PDB entry 9DUK | electron microscopy, 2.56 A resolution | chains I and A of the 21 polymer chains in the assembly

[Chain I]
Protein: Small ribosomal subunit protein uS9
Organism: Escherichia coli
UniProtKB: C3SRY2 (C3SRY2_ECOLX); residues 1-130 here = UniProt positions 1-130
Amino-acid sequence (130 residues; numbered 1 to 130; the number before each row is that of its first residue):
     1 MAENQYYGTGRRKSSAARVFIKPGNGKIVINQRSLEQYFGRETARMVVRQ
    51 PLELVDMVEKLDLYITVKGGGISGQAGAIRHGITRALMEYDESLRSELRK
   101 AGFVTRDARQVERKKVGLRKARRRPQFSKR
Not modelled in the structure: 1-3

[Chain A]
Molecule: 16S rRNA
Organism: Escherichia coli
Sequence (1533 nucleotides; row label = number of the first residue in the row):
     2 AAUUGAAGAGUUUGAUCAUGGCUCAGAUUGAACGCUGGCGGCAGGCCUAA
    52 CACAUGCAAGUCGAACGGUAACAGGAAGAAGCUUGCUUCUUUGCUGACGA
   102 GUGGCGGACGGGUGAGUAAUGUCUGGGAAACUGCCUGAUGGAGGGGGAUA
   152 ACUACUGGAAACGGUAGCUAAUACCGCAUAACGUCGCAAGACCAAAGAGG
   202 GGGACCUUCGGGCCUCUUGCCAUCGGAUGUGCCCAGAUGGGAUUAGCUAG
   252 UAGGUGGGGUAACGGCUCACCUAGGCGACGAUCCCUAGCUGGUCUGAGAG
   302 GAUGACCAGCCACACUGGAACUGAGACACGGUCCAGACUCCUACGGGAGG
   352 CAGCAGUGGGGAAUAUUGCACAAUGGGCGCAAGCCUGAUGCAGCCAUGCC
   402 GCGUGUAUGAAGAAGGCCUUCGGGUUGUAAAGUACUUUCAGCGGGGAGGA
   452 AGGGAGUAAAGUUAAUACCUUUGCUCAUUGACGUUACCCGCAGAAGAAGC
   502 ACCGGCUAACUCCGUGCCAGCAGCCXCGGUAAUACGGAGGGUGCAAGCGU
   552 UAAUCGGAAUUACUGGGCGUAAAGCGCACGCAGGCGGUUUGUUAAGUCAG
   602 AUGUGAAAUCCCCGGGCUCAACCUGGGAACUGCAUCUGAUACUGGCAAGC
   652 UUGAGUCUCGUAGAGGGGGGUAGAAUUCCAGGUGUAGCGGUGAAAUGCGU
   702 AGAGAUCUGGAGGAAUACCGGUGGCGAAGGCGGCCCCCUGGACGAAGACU
   752 GACGCUCAGGUGCGAAAGCGUGGGGAGCAAACAGGAUUAGAUACCCUGGU
   802 AGUCCACGCCGUAAACGAUGUCGACUUGGAGGUUGUGCCCUUGAGGCGUG
   852 GCUUCCGGAGCUAACGCGUUAAGUCGACCGCCUGGGGAGUACGGCCGCAA
   902 GGUUAAAACUCAAAUGAAUUGACGGGGGCCCGCACAAGCGGUGGAGCAUG
   952 UGGUUUAAUUCGAUGXAACGCGAAGAACCUUACCUGGUCUUGACAUCCAC
  1002 GGAAGUUUUCAGAGAUGAGAAUGUGCCUUCGGGAACCGUGAGACAGGUGC
  1052 UGCAUGGCUGUCGUCAGCUCGUGUUGUGAAAUGUUGGGUUAAGUCCCGCA
  1102 ACGAGCGCAACCCUUAUCCUUUGUUGCCAGCGGUCCGGCCGGGAACUCAA
  1152 AGGAGACUGCCAGUGAUAAACUGGAGGAAGGUGGGGAUGACGUCAAGUCA
  1202 UCAUGGCCCUUACGACCAGGGCUACACACGUGCUACAAUGGCGCAUACAA
  1252 AGAGAAGCGACCUCGCGAGAGCAAGCGGACCUCAUAAAGUGCGUCGUAGU
  1302 CCGGAUUGGAGUCUGCAACUCGACUCCAUGAAGUCGGAAUCGCUAGUAAU
  1352 CGUGGAUCAGAAUGCCACGGUGAAUACGUUCCCGGGCCUUGUACACACCG
  1402 CCCGUXACACCAUGGGAGUGGGUUGCAAAAGAAGUAGGUAGCUUAACCUU
  1452 CGGGAGGGCGCUUACCACUUUGUGAUUCAUGACUGGGGUGAAGUCGUAAC
  1502 AAGGUAACCGUAGGGGAACCUGCGGUUGGAUCA
Not modelled in the structure: 205-213, 841-845, 1207
Modified residues: PSU (pseudouridine-5'-monophosphate) at position 516, G7M (N7-methyl-guanosine-5'-monophosphate) at position 527, 5MC (5-methylcytidine-5'-monophosphate) at position 967, 4OC (4n,o2'-methylcytidine-5'-monophosphate) at position 1402, 5MC (5-methylcytidine-5'-monophosphate) at position 1407, UR3 (3-methyluridine-5'-monophoshate) at position 1498, MA6 (6N-dimethyladenosine-5'-monophoshate) at position 1518, MA6 (6N-dimethyladenosine-5'-monophoshate) at position 1519

[Chain I / chain A interface]
Contacting residue pairs - 115 pairs, chain I then chain A:
  Gln5(I) - A1130(A)  hydrogen bond to the sugar
  Gln5(I) - G1131(A)  phosphate contact
  Tyr7(I) - C1147(A)  hydrogen bond to the sugar
  Tyr7(I) - U1148(A)  sugar contact
  Thr9(I) - C1147(A)  hydrogen bond to the phosphate
  Thr9(I) - U1148(A)  hydrogen bond to the phosphate
  Arg11(I) - U1118(A)  salt bridge to the phosphate
  Arg11(I) - C1119(A)  salt bridge to the phosphate
  Arg11(I) - U1148(A)  salt bridge to the phosphate
  Arg11(I) - C1149(A)  salt bridge to the phosphate
  Arg12(I) - G1347(A)  hydrogen bond to the base
  Lys13(I) - G1347(A)  base contact
  Lys13(I) - G1371(A)  phosphate contact
  Lys13(I) - U1372(A)  salt bridge to the phosphate
  Lys13(I) - G1373(A)  hydrogen bond to the base
  Ser14(I) - A1250(A)  sugar contact
  Ser14(I) - G1370(A)  hydrogen bond to the phosphate
  Ser14(I) - G1371(A)  hydrogen bond to the phosphate
  Ala16(I) - U1148(A)  sugar contact
  Arg18(I) - A1130(A)  salt bridge to the phosphate
  Arg18(I) - C1147(A)  sugar contact
  Phe20(I) - A1130(A)  sugar contact
  Arg33(I) - A1248(A)  phosphate contact
  Arg41(I) - G1373(A)  salt bridge to the phosphate
  Tyr64(I) - A1130(A)  hydrogen bond to the phosphate
  Val67(I) - A1250(A)  phosphate contact
  Lys68(I) - A1250(A)  salt bridge to the phosphate
  Gly69(I) - A1250(A)  hydrogen bond to the phosphate
  Gly69(I) - A1251(A)  phosphate contact
  Gly70(I) - C1249(A)  hydrogen bond to the sugar
  Gly70(I) - A1250(A)  hydrogen bond to the sugar
  Gly70(I) - G1371(A)  phosphate contact
  Gly71(I) - C1249(A)  sugar contact
  Gly71(I) - G1371(A)  hydrogen bond to the phosphate
  Gly71(I) - U1372(A)  phosphate contact
  Ile72(I) - C1249(A)  sugar contact
  Ile72(I) - G1371(A)  phosphate contact
  Ile72(I) - U1372(A)  sugar contact
  Ser73(I) - U1372(A)  hydrogen bond to the phosphate
  Ser73(I) - G1373(A)  hydrogen bond to the phosphate
  Gly74(I) - U1372(A)  hydrogen bond to the phosphate
  Gln75(I) - C1249(A)  hydrogen bond to the phosphate
  Gln75(I) - A1250(A)  hydrogen bond to the phosphate
  Arg85(I) - U1118(A)  phosphate contact
  Arg85(I) - C1119(A)  salt bridge to the phosphate
  Arg95(I) - G1178(A)  phosphate contact
  Arg95(I) - A1179(A)  salt bridge to the phosphate
  Arg99(I) - G1178(A)  sugar contact
  Arg99(I) - A1179(A)  salt bridge to the phosphate
  Arg99(I) - A1180(A)  salt bridge to the phosphate
  Thr105(I) - A1179(A)  phosphate contact
  Thr105(I) - A1180(A)  hydrogen bond to the phosphate
  Arg106(I) - A1117(A)  salt bridge to the phosphate
  Arg106(I) - U1118(A)  salt bridge to the phosphate
  Arg106(I) - A1179(A)  sugar contact
  Ala108(I) - A1117(A)  sugar contact
  Arg109(I) - A1346(A)  phosphate contact
  Arg109(I) - G1347(A)  hydrogen bond to the base
  Gln110(I) - U1116(A)  hydrogen bond to the phosphate
  Gln110(I) - A1117(A)  phosphate contact
  Gln110(I) - G1347(A)  sugar contact
  Val111(I) - U1348(A)  phosphate contact
  Val111(I) - G1370(A)  sugar contact
  Val111(I) - G1371(A)  phosphate contact
  Glu112(I) - G1186(A)  sugar contact
  Glu112(I) - U1348(A)  hydrogen bond to the phosphate
  Arg113(I) - G1186(A)  sugar contact
  Arg113(I) - G1187(A)  sugar contact
  Arg113(I) - A1368(A)  salt bridge to the phosphate
  Arg113(I) - C1369(A)  phosphate contact
  Lys114(I) - C1367(A)  salt bridge to the phosphate
  Lys114(I) - A1368(A)  salt bridge to the phosphate
  Lys114(I) - C1369(A)  hydrogen bond to the phosphate
  Lys115(I) - G1186(A)  hydrogen bond to the phosphate
  Lys115(I) - G1187(A)  phosphate contact
  Lys115(I) - C1367(A)  phosphate contact
  Lys115(I) - A1368(A)  phosphate contact
  Val116(I) - C1367(A)  phosphate contact
  Val116(I) - A1368(A)  phosphate contact
  Gly117(I) - C1367(A)  hydrogen bond to the phosphate
  Leu118(I) - C1367(A)  phosphate contact
  Arg119(I) - G1233(A)  salt bridge to the phosphate
  Arg119(I) - C1234(A)  salt bridge to the phosphate
  Lys120(I) - A1349(A)  phosphate contact
  Lys120(I) - A1350(A)  salt bridge to the phosphate
  Lys120(I) - U1351(A)  base contact
  Ala121(I) - U1348(A)  phosphate contact
  Ala121(I) - A1349(A)  hydrogen bond to the phosphate
  Arg122(I) - C1344(A)  sugar contact
  Arg122(I) - U1345(A)  salt bridge to the phosphate
  Arg122(I) - A1346(A)  salt bridge to the phosphate
  Arg122(I) - U1348(A)  phosphate contact
  Arg122(I) - A1349(A)  hydrogen bond to the phosphate
  Arg123(I) - G1233(A)  salt bridge to the phosphate
  Arg123(I) - G1343(A)  sugar contact
  Arg123(I) - A1349(A)  hydrogen bond to the phosphate
  Arg123(I) - A1350(A)  phosphate contact
  Arg124(I) - G1343(A)  sugar contact
  Gln126(I) - G942(A)  hydrogen bond to the base
  Gln126(I) - U943(A)  sugar contact
  Gln126(I) - U1232(A)  hydrogen bond to the phosphate
  Gln126(I) - G1233(A)  phosphate contact
  Gln126(I) - C1342(A)  sugar contact
  Phe127(I) - 5MC_967(A)  sugar contact
  Phe127(I) - U1341(A)  sugar contact
  Phe127(I) - C1342(A)  phosphate contact
  Phe127(I) - G1343(A)  phosphate contact
  Ser128(I) - 5MC_967(A)  sugar contact
  Ser128(I) - C970(A)  hydrogen bond to the base
  Lys129(I) - G966(A)  hydrogen bond to the base
  Lys129(I) - 5MC_967(A)  sugar contact
  Arg130(I) - G966(A)  hydrogen bond to the sugar
  Arg130(I) - 5MC_967(A)  phosphate contact
  Arg130(I) - A969(A)  base contact
  Arg130(I) - C970(A)  hydrogen bond to the base
Interface residues without a listed pair, chain I (53 interface residues in all): Tyr38, Val104, Asp107, Pro125
Interface residues without a listed pair, chain A (49 interface residues in all): G1184, G1231, G1365, C1366

[In short]
Chain I and chain A form an interface of 53 and 49 residues respectively; the contacts include 34 hydrogen
bonds and 23 salt bridges. Polar pairs include Arg12(I)-G1347(A), Lys13(I)-G1373(A) and Arg109(I)-G1347(A).
Here chain I is Small ribosomal subunit protein uS9 and chain A is 16S rRNA, both from Escherichia coli. Entry
9DUK (Structure of mutant 30S subunit with extended helix 26, version 3) was determined by electron
microscopy, deposited together with 9DUL.
